Entry 2BSG (electron microscopy, 15.00 A resolution (very low resolution: no residue pairs are listed; an interface is given only as per-side residue counts)); this record covers chains A and B of the 3 polymer chains in the assembly.

# Chain A (and B)
Name: Fibritin
From: Bacteriophage T4
Notes: chain B of this document is another copy of the same molecule, construct and numbering; everything in this record applies to it too
UniProtKB: P10104 (WAC_BPT4); residues 0-486 here correspond to UniProt positions 1-487 (UniProt number = residue number + 1)
Amino-acid sequence (487 residues; each row starts with the number of its first residue; numbering starts at 0):
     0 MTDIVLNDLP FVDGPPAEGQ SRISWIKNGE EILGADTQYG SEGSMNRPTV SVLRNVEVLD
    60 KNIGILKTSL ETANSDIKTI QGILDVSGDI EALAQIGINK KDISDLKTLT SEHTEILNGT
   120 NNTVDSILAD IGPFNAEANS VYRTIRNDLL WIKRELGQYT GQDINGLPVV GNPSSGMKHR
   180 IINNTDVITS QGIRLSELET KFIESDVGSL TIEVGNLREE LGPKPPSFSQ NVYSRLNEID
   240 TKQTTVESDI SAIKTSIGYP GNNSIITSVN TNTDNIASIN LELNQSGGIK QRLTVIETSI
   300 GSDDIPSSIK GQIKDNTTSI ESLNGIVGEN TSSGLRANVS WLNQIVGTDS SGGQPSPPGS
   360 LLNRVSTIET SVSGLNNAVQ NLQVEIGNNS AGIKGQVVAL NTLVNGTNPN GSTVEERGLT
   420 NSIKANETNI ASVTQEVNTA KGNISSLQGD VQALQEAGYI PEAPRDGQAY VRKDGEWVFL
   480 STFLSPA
Unresolved in the structure: 0-1, 81-96, 131-143, 156-175, 195-207, 221-230, 257-262, 282-287, 300-307, 320-333, 346-358, 484-486

# Chain A / chain B interface
At this resolution (15 A) residue pairs are not listed: 4 residues of chain A and 4 of chain B lie at the interface.

# In short
The chain A/chain B interface involves 4 residues from each chain.
Both chains are Fibritin (Bacteriophage T4). Entry 2BSG (The modeled structure of fibritin (gpwac) of
bacteriophage T4 based on cryo-EM reconstruction of the extended ...) was determined by electron microscopy
together with 1ZKU from the same study.
